PDB entry 7WA1 | electron microscopy, 2.90 A resolution | chains A and B

[Chain A]
Protein: Angiotensin-converting enzyme 2
Organism: Homo sapiens
Amino-acid sequence (603 residues; numbered 19 to 621; the number before each row is that of its first residue):
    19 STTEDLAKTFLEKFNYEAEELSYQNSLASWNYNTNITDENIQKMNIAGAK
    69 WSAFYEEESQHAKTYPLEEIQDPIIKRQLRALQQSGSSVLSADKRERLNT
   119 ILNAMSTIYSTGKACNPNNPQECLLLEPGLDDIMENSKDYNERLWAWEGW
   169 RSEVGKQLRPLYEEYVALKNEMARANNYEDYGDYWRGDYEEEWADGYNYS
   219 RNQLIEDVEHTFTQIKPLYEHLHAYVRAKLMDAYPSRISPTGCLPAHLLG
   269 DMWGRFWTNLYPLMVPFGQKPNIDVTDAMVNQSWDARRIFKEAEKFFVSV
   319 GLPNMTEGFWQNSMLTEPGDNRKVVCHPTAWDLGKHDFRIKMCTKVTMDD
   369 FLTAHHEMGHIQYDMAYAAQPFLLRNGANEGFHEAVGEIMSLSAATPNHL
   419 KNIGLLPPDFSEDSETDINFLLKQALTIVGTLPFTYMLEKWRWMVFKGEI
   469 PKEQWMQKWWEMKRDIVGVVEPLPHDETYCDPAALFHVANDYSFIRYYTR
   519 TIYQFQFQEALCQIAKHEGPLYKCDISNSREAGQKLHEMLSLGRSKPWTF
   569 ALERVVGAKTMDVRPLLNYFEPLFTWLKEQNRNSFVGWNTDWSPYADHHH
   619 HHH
Not modelled in the structure: 614-621
Cystine bridges: Cys133-Cys141, Cys344-Cys361, Cys530-Cys542
Ion coordination: Zn2+: His374, His378, Glu402

[Chain B]
Protein: Spike protein S1
Organism: Severe acute respiratory syndrome coronavirus 2
UniProtKB: P0DTC2 (SPIKE_SARS2); residues 319-541 here = UniProt positions 319-541
Amino-acid sequence (229 residues; each row starts with the number of its first residue):
   319 RVQPTESIVRFPNITNLCPFGEVFNATRFASVYAWNRKRISNCVADYSVL
   369 YNSASFSTFKCYGVSPTKLNDLCFTNVYADSFVIRGDEVRQIAPGQTGKI
   419 ADYNYKLPDDFTGCVIAWNSNNLDSKVGGNYNYLYRLFRKSNLKPFERDI
   469 STEIYQAGSTPCNGVEGLNCYFPLQSYGFQPTNGVGYQPYRVVVLSFELL
   519 HAPATVCGPKKSTNLVKNKCVNFHHHHHH
Not modelled in the structure: 319-332, 528-547
Sequence notes: engineered mutation Leu486 (Phe in P0DTC2); expression tag (542-547)
UniProt features mapped onto this chain:
  - region: Arg403 to Asp405 (Integrin-binding motif), Asn448 to Phe456 (Immunodominant HLA epitope recognized by the CD8+)
  - glycosylation: Thr323 (O-linked (GalNAc) threonine), Ser325 (O-linked (HexNAc...) serine), Asn331 (N-linked (GlcNAc...) (complex) asparagine), Asn343 (N-linked (GlcNAc...) (complex) asparagine)
  - natural variant: Gly339 (G339D: In strain: Omicron/BA.1, Omicron/BA.2 and 4 more; G339H: In strain: Omicron/BA.2.75, Omicron/XBB.1.5 and 1 more), Arg346 (R346K: In strain: Mu/B.1.621; R346T: In strain: Omicron/BQ.1.1, Omicron/XBB.1.5 and 1 more), Leu368 (L368I: In strain: Omicron/XBB.1.5, Omicron/EG.5.1), Ser371 (S371F: In strain: Omicron/BA.2, Omicron/BA.2.12.1 and 6 more; S371L: In strain: Omicron/BA.1), Ser373 (S373P: In strain: Omicron/BA.1, Omicron/BA.2 and 7 more), Ser375 (S375F: In strain: Omicron/BA.1, Omicron/BA.2 and 7 more), Thr376 (T376A: In strain: Omicron/BA.2, Omicron/BA.2.12.1 and 5 more), Asp405 (D405N: In strain: Omicron/BA.2, Omicron/BA.2.12.1 and 6 more), Arg408 (R408S: In strain: Omicron/BA.2, Omicron/BA.2.12.1 and 6 more), Lys417 (K417N: In strain: Beta/B.1.351, Omicron/BA.1 and 8 more; K417T: In strain: Gamma/P.1), Asn440 (N440K: In strain: Omicron/BA.1, Omicron/BA.2 and 7 more), Lys444 (K444T: In strain: Omicron/BQ.1.1), 15 further natural variant entries in UniProt
  - mutagenesis: Asn331 (N331Q: Reduced viral infectivity), Asn343 (N343Q: Reduced viral infectivity), Leu452 (L452R: Increased resistance to neutralizing antibodies. Decreases HLA binding to NF9 epitope. Increased binding affinity to human ACE2), Tyr453 (Y453F: Decreased HLA binding to NF9 epitope. Increased binding affinity to human ACE2), Ala475 (A475V: Increased resistance to neutralizing antibodies), Val483 (V483A: Increased resistance to neutralizing antibodies), Glu484 (E484D: Increased replication in human TMEM106B overexpressing cells), Phe490 (F490L: Increased resistance to neutralizing antibodies and human covalescent sera neutralization), Gln493 (Q493N: Reduced host ACE2-binding affinity in vitro; Q493Y: Reduced host ACE2-binding affinity in vitro), Asn501 (N501T: Reduced host ACE2-binding affinity in vitro; N501Y: Increased binding affinity to human ACE2), His519 (H519P: Increased resistance to human covalescent sera neutralization)
Cystine bridges: Cys336-Cys361, Cys379-Cys432, Cys391-Cys525, Cys480-Cys488
What the authors report for this chain:
  - mutagenesis - V367F/Y453F, G446V/Y453F, L452M/F486L, Y453F (60-fold), N501T: increased binding to Angiotensin-converting enzyme 2 (chain A)
  - mutagenesis - V367F, N439K, S477N, A520S: unchanged binding to Angiotensin-converting enzyme 2 (chain A)
  - mutagenesis - N439K, Y453F, S477N, N501T: increased binding to hACE2
  - mutagenesis - Y453F (50-fold): decreased binding to REGN10933
  - mutagenesis - L452M/F486L: decreased binding to hACE2

[Chain A / chain B interface]
Contacting residue pairs - 46 pairs, chain A then chain B:
  Ser19(A) with Gly476(B); Ser477(B)
  Leu24(A) with Ala475(B); Gly476(B); Asn487(B)
  Thr27(A) with Phe456(B); Tyr473(B); Tyr489(B)
  Phe28(A) with Tyr489(B)
  Glu30(A) with Lys417(B), salt bridge; Leu455(B); Phe456(B)
  Lys31(A) with Leu455(B); Phe456(B); Tyr489(B); Phe490(B), hydrogen bond (side chain-backbone)
  Tyr34(A) with Arg403(B); Tyr453(B); Gln493(B); Ser494(B); Tyr495(B)
  Glu35(A) with Gln493(B)
  Glu37(A) with Tyr505(B), hydrogen bond
  Glu38(A) with Tyr449(B), hydrogen bond; Gly496(B), hydrogen bond (side chain-backbone)
  Tyr41(A) with Gln498(B); Thr500(B), hydrogen bond; Asn501(B), hydrogen bond
  Gln42(A) with Gly446(B), hydrogen bond (side chain-backbone); Tyr449(B), hydrogen bond; Gln498(B)
  Leu45(A) with Gln498(B)
  His79(A) with Leu486(B)
  Thr82(A) with Leu486(B)
  Tyr83(A) with Asn487(B); Tyr489(B), hydrogen bond
  Asn330(A) with Thr500(B)
  Lys353(A) with Gly496(B); Asn501(B); Gly502(B), hydrogen bond (backbone-backbone); Tyr505(B)
  His354(A) with Gly502(B); Tyr505(B)
  Asp355(A) with Thr500(B)
  Arg357(A) with Thr500(B)
  Arg393(A) with Tyr505(B), hydrogen bond
Also at the interface, not in a pair above, chain B (26 interface residues in all): Asp405, Leu492
Interface features reported in the paper:
  - pairs named by the authors: Glu30(A)-Lys417(B) (salt bridge), Lys31(A)-Phe490(B) (hydrogen bond), Glu38(A)-Tyr449(B) (hydrogen bond), Tyr41(A)-Thr500(B) (hydrogen bond), Gln42(A)-Tyr449(B) (hydrogen bond), Gln42(A)-Gln498(B) (hydrogen bond), Tyr83(A)-Tyr489(B) (hydrogen bond), His354(A)-Tyr505(B) (pi stacking), Arg393(A)-Tyr505(B) (hydrogen bond)

[Overview]
22 residues of chain A face 26 of chain B across their interface; the contacts include 11 hydrogen bonds and 1
salt bridge. Among the polar pairs are Glu30(A)-Lys417(B), Lys31(A)-Phe490(B) and Glu37(A)-Tyr505(B). The
paper describes a salt bridge between Glu30(A) and Lys417(B); hydrogen bonds between Lys31(A) and Phe490(B),
Glu38(A) and Tyr449(B) and Tyr41(A) and Thr500(B) among others; pi stacking between His354(A) and Tyr505(B).
The paper reports that V367F/Y453F, G446V/Y453F and L452M/F486L of chain B, among others, increase binding to
Angiotensin-converting enzyme 2 (chain A); N439K, Y453F and S477N of chain B, among others, increase binding
to hACE2; 9 substitutions were tested in all.
Here chain A is Angiotensin-converting enzyme 2 (Homo sapiens) and chain B is Spike protein S1 (Severe acute
respiratory syndrome coronavirus 2). Entry 7WA1 (Structure of SARS-CoV-2 spike receptor-binding domain F486L
mutation complexed with American mink ACE2) was determined by electron microscopy, deposited together with
7W8S.
